Entry 3POT (X-ray diffraction, 1.20 A resolution); this record covers chains E and F of the 6 polymer chains in the assembly.

Chain E:
Protein: Methyl-coenzyme M reductase I subunit beta
Organism: Methanothermobacter marburgensis
Notes: EC 2.8.4.1
Reference sequence: P11560 (MCRB_METTM); residues 1-443 here = UniProt positions 1-443
Chain sequence (443 residues; row label = number of the first residue in the row):
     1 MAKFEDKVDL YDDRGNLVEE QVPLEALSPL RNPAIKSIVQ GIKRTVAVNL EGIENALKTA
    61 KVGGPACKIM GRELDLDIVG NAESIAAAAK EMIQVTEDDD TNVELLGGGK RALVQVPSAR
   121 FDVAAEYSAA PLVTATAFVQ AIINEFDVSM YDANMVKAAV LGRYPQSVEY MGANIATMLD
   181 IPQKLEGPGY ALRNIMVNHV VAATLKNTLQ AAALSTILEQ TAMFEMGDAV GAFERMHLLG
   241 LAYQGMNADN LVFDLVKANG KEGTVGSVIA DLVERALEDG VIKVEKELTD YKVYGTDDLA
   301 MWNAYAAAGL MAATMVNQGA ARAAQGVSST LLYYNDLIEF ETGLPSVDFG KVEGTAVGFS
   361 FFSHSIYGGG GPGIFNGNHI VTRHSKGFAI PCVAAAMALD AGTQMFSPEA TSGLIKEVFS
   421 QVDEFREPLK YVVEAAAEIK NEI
Not modelled in the structure: 1
Bound ions: Mg2+ near D147 (its only coordinating residue here)
Ligand contacts:
  - Iodomethane / 1-thioethanesulfonic acid: F361, S365, Y367
  - factor 430 (F43): S365, I366, Y367
  - Coenzyme B / TXZ: F361, F362, Y367, G368, G369, H379, I380, V381
Swiss-Prot annotation at these positions:
  - binding site (coenzyme M): Y367
  - binding site (coenzyme B): G369

Chain F:
Protein: Methyl-coenzyme M reductase I subunit gamma
Organism: Methanothermobacter marburgensis
Notes: EC 2.8.4.1
Reference sequence: P11562 (MCRG_METTM); numbering as in UniProt (aligned over 1-249)
Chain sequence (249 residues; numbered 1 to 249; the number before each row is that of its first residue):
     1 MAQYYPGTTK VAQNRRNFCN PEYELEKLRE ISDEDVVKIL GHRAPGEEYP SVHPPLEEMD
    61 EPEDAIREMV EPIDGAKAGD RVRYIQFTDS MYFAPAQPYV RSRAYLCRYR GADAGTLSGR
   121 QIIETRERDL EKISKELLET EFFDPARSGV RGKSVHGHSL RLDEDGMMFD MLRRQIYNKD
   181 TGRVEMVKNQ IGDELDEPVD LGEPLDEETL MEKTTIYRVD GEAYRDDVEA VEIMQRIHVL
   241 RSQGGFNLE
Not modelled in the structure: 1, 248-249
Bound ions: Mg2+ near E30 (its only coordinating residue here)
Ligand contacts: factor 430 (F43): L117, S118, G119, R120, K153, S154, V155, H156, G157, H158
Swiss-Prot annotation at these positions:
  - binding site (coenzyme M): R120

How chain E and chain F interact:
Pairs across the interface (117):
  D13(E) with A65(F)
  R14(E) with E63(F), salt bridge; D64(F); A65(F); E68(F), salt bridge
  K206(E) with D64(F); R67(F), hydrogen bond (backbone-side chain)
  N207(E) with D64(F)
  T208(E) with D64(F), hydrogen bond; I66(F); R67(F)
  L209(E) with I66(F), hydrophobic
  F233(E) with G244(F); G245(F); F246(F); N247(F)
  F253(E) with A65(F), hydrophobic; M69(F), hydrophobic
  V256(E) with M69(F), hydrophobic; V70(F), hydrophobic
  K257(E) with M69(F)
  N259(E) with R110(F)
  G260(E) with M69(F); V70(F); E71(F), hydrogen bond (backbone-backbone); R110(F), hydrogen bond (backbone-side chain)
  K261(E) with M69(F); E71(F); R110(F)
  E262(E) with R110(F), hydrogen bond (backbone-side chain)
  G263(E) with R110(F), hydrogen bond (backbone-side chain)
  T264(E) with L106(F); C107(F), hydrogen bond (side chain-backbone); Y109(F)
  V265(E) with L106(F), hydrogen bond (backbone-backbone)
  G266(E) with L106(F), hydrogen bond (backbone-backbone)
  E285(E) with R236(F), salt bridge
  K286(E) with E232(F), salt bridge
  L288(E) with E229(F); E232(F); I233(F), hydrophobic
  T289(E) with T8(F); E229(F), hydrogen bond
  Y291(E) with Q3(F); Y5(F); P6(F); I233(F), hydrophobic
  K292(E) with Q3(F), hydrogen bond (backbone-side chain)
  V293(E) with I233(F), hydrophobic; R236(F)
  Y294(E) with Q3(F); R236(F), hydrogen bond (backbone-side chain)
  M315(E) with I66(F), hydrophobic; V70(F)
  V316(E) with V70(F)
  N317(E) with R110(F); G111(F), hydrogen bond (side chain-backbone); A112(F), hydrogen bond (side chain-backbone)
  G319(E) with V70(F)
  A320(E) with V70(F); E71(F); P72(F); I73(F), hydrogen bond (backbone-backbone); A76(F); R110(F); G111(F)
  A321(E) with A76(F); G111(F); R126(F), hydrogen bond (backbone-side chain)
  R322(E) with L56(F); E61(F), salt bridge; R67(F); R126(F), hydrogen bond (backbone-side chain)
  Q325(E) with V82(F); D113(F), hydrogen bond; E124(F), hydrogen bond
  G326(E) with D113(F)
  S329(E) with L106(F); D113(F); A114(F), hydrogen bond (side chain-backbone)
  Y333(E) with Y99(F); S102(F); L106(F), hydrophobic; A114(F); T116(F), hydrogen bond
  D336(E) with R103(F), salt bridge
  L337(E) with R103(F); C107(F), hydrophobic
  E339(E) with I237(F); R241(F), salt bridge
  F340(E) with Y4(F); Y5(F), hydrophobic; P6(F); R103(F); M234(F), hydrophobic
  E341(E) with A2(F); Q3(F), hydrogen bond (side chain-backbone); Y4(F), hydrogen bond (side chain-backbone)
  G343(E) with R236(F), hydrogen bond (backbone-side chain); I237(F); L240(F)
  L344(E) with I237(F)
  F349(E) with R241(F); G244(F); G245(F)
  G350(E) with R241(F)
  E353(E) with R241(F), salt bridge
  H364(E) with D113(F), salt bridge; E124(F), salt bridge
  A398(E) with R67(F), hydrogen bond (backbone-side chain)
  L399(E) with R67(F)
  A401(E) with H53(F); L56(F), hydrophobic; M59(F)
  G402(E) with V52(F); H53(F)
  T403(E) with R126(F)
Other interface residues (no listed pair), chain E (61 interface residues in all): G295, Q318, A323, S328, T330, P345, S346, D400
Other interface residues (no listed pair), chain F (51 interface residues in all): R108

In short:
61 residues of chain E face 51 of chain F across their interface; the contacts include 25 hydrogen bonds and
10 salt bridges. Polar contacts include R14(E)-E63(F), R14(E)-E68(F) and E285(E)-R236(F). Factor 430 is bound
between chain E and chain F.
Here chain E is Methyl-coenzyme M reductase I subunit beta and chain F is Methyl-coenzyme M reductase I
subunit gamma, both from Methanothermobacter marburgensis. Entry 3POT (Structural analysis of a Ni(III)-methyl
species in methyl-coenzyme M reductase from Methanothermobacter marburgensis) was determined by X-ray
diffraction.
